PDB entry 5I49 | X-ray diffraction, 1.80 A resolution | chain A

== Chain A ==
Molecule: 3' terminal uridylyl transferase
Organism: Trypanosoma brucei
UniProtKB: Q8WQX5 (Q8WQX5_9TRYP); residue numbers follow UniProt; this construct covers 189-699
Amino-acid sequence (512 residues; row label = number of the first residue in the row):
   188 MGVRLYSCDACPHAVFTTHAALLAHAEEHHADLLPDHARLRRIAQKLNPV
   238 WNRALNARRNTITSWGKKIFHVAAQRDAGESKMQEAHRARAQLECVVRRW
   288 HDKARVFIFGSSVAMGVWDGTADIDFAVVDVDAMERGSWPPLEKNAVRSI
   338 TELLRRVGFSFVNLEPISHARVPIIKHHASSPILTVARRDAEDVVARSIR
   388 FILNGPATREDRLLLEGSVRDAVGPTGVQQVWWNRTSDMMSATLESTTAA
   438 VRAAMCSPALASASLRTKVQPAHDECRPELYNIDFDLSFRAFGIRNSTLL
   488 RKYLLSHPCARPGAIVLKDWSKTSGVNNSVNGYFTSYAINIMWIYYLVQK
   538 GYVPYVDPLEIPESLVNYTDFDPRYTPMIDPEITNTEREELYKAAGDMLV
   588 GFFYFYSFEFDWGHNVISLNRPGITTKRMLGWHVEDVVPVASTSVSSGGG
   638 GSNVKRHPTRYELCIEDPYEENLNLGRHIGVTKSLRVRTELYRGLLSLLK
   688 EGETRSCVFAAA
Disordered / not traced: 188-189, 370-379, 625-643, 690-699
Construct notes: initiating methionine (188)
UniProt features mapped onto this chain:
  - zinc finger: Val-190 to Leu-221 (C2H2-type)
  - motif: Ile-652 to Asn-661 (Nucleotide recognition motif (NRM))
  - binding site (Zn(2+)): Cys-195, Cys-198, His-212, His-217
  - binding site (UTP): Ser-298, Ala-309 to Asp-312, Gly-480 to Ser-484, Lys-505, Lys-509, Ser-523, Tyr-524
  - binding site (Mg(2+)): Asp-310, Asp-312
  - binding site (RNA): Arg-358
  - site: Asp-473 (Important for catalytic activity)
Bound ions: Zn2+: Cys-195, Cys-198, His-212, His-217
Small-molecule neighbours: 2KH (5'-O-[(S)-hydroxy{[(S)-hydroxy(phosphonooxy)phosphoryl]amino}phosphoryl]uridine): Phe-296, Gly-297, Ser-298, Asp-312, Phe-479, Gly-480, Asn-483, Ser-484, Leu-487, Lys-505, Lys-509, Thr-522, Ser-523, Tyr-524, Leu-662
Reported in the primary citation:
  - binding site for 2KH: Asn-483, Thr-522, Tyr-524
  - mutagenesis - R228A, R228A/H601D, H601D: unchanged catalytic activity
  - mutagenesis - C195A/C198A: decreased stability

== Summary ==
Bound to chain A: compound 2KH. The Zn2+ site is built by Cys-195, Cys-198, His-212 and His-217. From UniProt:
4 Zn2+-binding residues, 14 UTP-binding residues, Mg2+-binding residues Asp-310 and Asp-312 and RNA-binding
residue Arg-358. From the paper: a binding site for 2KH at Asn-483, Thr-522 and Tyr-524; C195A/C198A reduce
stability; 4 substitutions were tested in all.
Chain A is 3' terminal uridylyl transferase (Trypanosoma brucei); the structure, RNA Editing TUTase 1 from
Trypanosoma brucei in complex with UTP analog UMPNPP, was determined by X-ray diffraction together with 5HZD,
5IDO and 5KAL from the same study.
